PDB entry 1DQ9 | X-ray diffraction, 2.80 A resolution | chains A and C of the 4 polymer chains in the assembly

Chain A (and C):
Molecule: Protein (hmg-CoA reductase)
Source organism: Homo sapiens
Notes: EC 1.1.1.34; fragment: catalytic portion; chain C of this document is another copy of the same molecule, construct and numbering; everything in this record applies to it too
UniProt: P04035 (HMDH_HUMAN); residues 422-888 here = UniProt positions 422-888
Amino-acid sequence (467 residues; row label = number of the first residue in the row):
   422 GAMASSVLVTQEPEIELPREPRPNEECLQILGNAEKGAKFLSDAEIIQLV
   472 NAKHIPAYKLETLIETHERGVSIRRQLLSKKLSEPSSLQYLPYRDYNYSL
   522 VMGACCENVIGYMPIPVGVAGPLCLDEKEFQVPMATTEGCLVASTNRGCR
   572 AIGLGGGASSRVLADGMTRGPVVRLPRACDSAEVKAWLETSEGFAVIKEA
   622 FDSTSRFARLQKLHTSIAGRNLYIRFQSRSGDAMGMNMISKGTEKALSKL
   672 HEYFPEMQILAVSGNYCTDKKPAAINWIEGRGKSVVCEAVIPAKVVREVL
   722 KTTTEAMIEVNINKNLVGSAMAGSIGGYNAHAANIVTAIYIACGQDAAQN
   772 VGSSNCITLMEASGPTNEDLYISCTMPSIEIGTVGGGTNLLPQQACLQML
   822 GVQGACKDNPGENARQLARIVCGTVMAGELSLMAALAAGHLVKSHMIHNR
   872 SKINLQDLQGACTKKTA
Unresolved in the structure: 422-460, 866-888 (chain C: 422-459, 867-888)
Sequence notes: engineered mutation I485 (Met in P04035)
Ligand contacts:
  - 3-hydroxy-3-methylglutaryl-coenzyme A (HMG), molecule 1: P477, Y479, E528, N529, R590, M657, S684, N686, C688, D690, K691, K692
  - 3-hydroxy-3-methylglutaryl-coenzyme A (HMG), molecule 2: E559, C561, A564, S565, N567, R568, R571, V720, K722, K735, A751, H752, N755, S852, L853, A856, L857, H861, L862, S865
From the paper describing this entry:
  - catalytic residues: E559 (proposed by the authors, not directly observed)
  - post-translational modification sites: S872 (citing earlier work)
  - mutagenesis - M485I: unchanged catalytic activity

How chain A and chain C interact:
Residue-residue contacts (22; chain A residue first):
  W698(A) with A741(C), hydrogen bond (side chain-backbone); M742(C)
  I699(A) with M742(C); A743(C)
  I733(A) with I733(C), hydrophobic
  L737(A) with L737(C), hydrophobic; V738(C), hydrophobic
  V738(A) with L737(C), hydrophobic; I778(C), hydrophobic; L780(C), hydrophobic
  A741(A) with W698(C), hydrogen bond (backbone-side chain); Y749(C)
  M742(A) with W698(C); I699(C)
  A743(A) with I699(C)
  G744(A) with I746(C)
  I746(A) with G744(C); I746(C), hydrophobic
  Y749(A) with A741(C); Y749(C), hydrogen bond
  I778(A) with V738(C), hydrophobic
  L780(A) with V738(C), hydrophobic
Interface residues without a listed pair, chain A (16 interface residues in all): E730, S745, E782
Interface residues without a listed pair, chain C (16 interface residues in all): E730, S745, E782

In short:
Chain A and chain C each contribute 16 residues to their interface; the contacts include 3 hydrogen bonds.
Among the polar pairs are W698(A)-A741(C) and Y749(A)-Y749(C). Chain A binds
3-hydroxy-3-methylglutaryl-coenzyme A. The paper reports the catalytic residue E559(A); M485I of chain A
leaves catalytic activity unchanged.
Chain A and chain C are both Protein (hmg-CoA reductase) (Homo sapiens); the structure, Complex of catalytic
portion of human hmg-CoA reductase with hmg-CoA, was determined by X-ray diffraction (same publication as 1DQ8
and 1DQA).
